Entry 3BEH (X-ray diffraction, 3.10 A resolution); this record covers chains A and D of the 4 polymer chains in the assembly.

== Chain A (and D) ==
Name: Mll3241 protein
From: Mesorhizobium loti
Notes: chain D of this document is another copy of the same molecule, construct and numbering; everything in this record applies to it too
UniProt: Q98GN8 (Q98GN8_RHILO); numbering as in UniProt (aligned over 1-355)
Chain sequence (355 residues; row label = number of the first residue in the row):
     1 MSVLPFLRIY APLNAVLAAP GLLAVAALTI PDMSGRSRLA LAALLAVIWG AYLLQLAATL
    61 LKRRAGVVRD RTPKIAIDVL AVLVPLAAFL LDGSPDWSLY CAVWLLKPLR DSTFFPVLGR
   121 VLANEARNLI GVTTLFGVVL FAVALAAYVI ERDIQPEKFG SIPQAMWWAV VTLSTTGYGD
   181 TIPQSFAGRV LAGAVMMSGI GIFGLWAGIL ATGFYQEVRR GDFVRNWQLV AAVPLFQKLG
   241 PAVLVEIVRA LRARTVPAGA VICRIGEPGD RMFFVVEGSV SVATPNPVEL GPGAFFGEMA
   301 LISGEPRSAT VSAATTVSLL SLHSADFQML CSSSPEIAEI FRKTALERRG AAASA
Unresolved in the structure: 1-6, 229-355 (chain D: 1-4, 230-355)
Ion coordination: K+ site 1: Thr175, Thr176 (shared with 1 residue of chain B; 1 residue of chain C; Thr176(D) of chain D); K+ site 2: Gly177 (shared with 1 residue of chain B; 1 residue of chain C; Gly177(D) of chain D)
Curated features (UniProtKB/Swiss-Prot):
  - motif: Thr175 to Asp180 (Selectivity filter)
  - binding site (3',5'-cyclic AMP): Gly297, Glu298, Arg307, Ser308, Arg348
  - mutagenesis: Phe203 (F203A: Increased channel conductance), Tyr215 (Y215A: Increased channel conductance), Trp227 (W227A: Loss of channel activity), Arg348 (R348A: Loss of cAMP binding. Loss of channel activity)
Reported in the primary citation:
  - conformationally variable residues (side-chain flip): Phe203

== Interface between chain A and chain D ==
Contacting residue pairs - 75 pairs, chain A then chain D:
  Arg127(A) with Thr113(D); Phe114(D); Val117(D)
  Asn128(A) with Phe114(D)
  Gly131(A) with Phe114(D); Phe115(D)
  Val132(A) with Phe114(D), hydrophobic
  Leu135(A) with Phe115(D), hydrophobic
  Val138(A) with Leu105(D); Leu109(D), hydrophobic
  Phe141(A) with Leu22(D); Leu105(D), hydrophobic
  Ala142(A) with Leu105(D), hydrophobic
  Leu145(A) with Leu99(D), hydrophobic; Ala102(D), hydrophobic
  Tyr148(A) with Thr29(D); Leu99(D), hydrophobic
  Arg152(A) with Asp96(D), salt bridge
  Gly160(A) with Thr29(D); Pro31(D)
  Ser161(A) with Thr29(D); Ile30(D); Pro31(D)
  Ile162(A) with Ala26(D), hydrophobic; Thr29(D), hydrogen bond (backbone-side chain)
  Pro163(A) with Ala26(D); Thr29(D); Ile30(D), hydrophobic
  Trp168(A) with Tyr178(D), hydrogen bond
  Thr172(A) with Tyr178(D), hydrogen bond
  Thr175(A) with Ser174(D); Thr175(D); Thr176(D)
  Thr176(A) with Thr176(D)
  Gly177(A) with Thr176(D); Gly177(D); Tyr178(D)
  Tyr178(A) with Tyr178(D)
  Gly179(A) with Tyr178(D)
  Thr181(A) with Tyr178(D)
  Ile182(A) with Trp167(D), hydrophobic; Tyr178(D), hydrophobic; Asp180(D)
  Arg189(A) with Trp167(D); Asp180(D), salt bridge
  Ala192(A) with Trp167(D), hydrophobic
  Met196(A) with Trp167(D), hydrophobic; Val170(D); Ser174(D); Thr176(D); Tyr178(D), hydrophobic
  Met197(A) with Thr133(D); Phe136(D), hydrophobic
  Ile200(A) with Phe136(D), hydrophobic; Ser174(D); Phe203(D), hydrophobic; Trp206(D)
  Gly201(A) with Trp206(D); Leu210(D)
  Phe203(A) with Phe203(D), hydrophobic
  Gly204(A) with Ala207(D); Leu210(D)
  Leu205(A) with Leu118(D), hydrophobic; Leu210(D); Phe214(D), hydrophobic
  Ala207(A) with Ala207(D), hydrophobic
  Gly208(A) with Ala211(D)
  Ile209(A) with Phe214(D), hydrophobic
  Thr212(A) with Ala211(D); Phe214(D); Tyr215(D); Val218(D)
  Tyr215(A) with Tyr215(D)
  Gln216(A) with Val218(D)
  Arg219(A) with Val218(D)
Also at the interface, not in a pair above, chain A (46 interface residues in all): Thr134, Val149, Val171, Pro183, Gly193, Ala211
Also at the interface, not in a pair above, chain D (38 interface residues in all): Val25, Pro108, Ser112, Val171, Ile202

== Summary ==
46 residues of chain A face 38 of chain D across their interface, with 3 hydrogen bonds and 2 salt bridges.
Polar contacts include Arg152(A)-Asp96(D), Arg189(A)-Asp180(D) and Ile162(A)-Thr29(D). Curated annotation
(UniProt) lists 5 residues binding 3',5'-cyclic AMP and 4 mutagenesis sites on chain A. From the paper:
conformational variability at Phe203(A).
Both chains are Mll3241 protein (Mesorhizobium loti). Entry 3BEH (Structure of a Bacterial Cyclic Nucleotide
Regulated Ion Channel) was determined by X-ray diffraction (same publication as 2ZD9).
